Entry 7U72 (X-ray diffraction, 1.53 A resolution); this record covers chains A and T of the 3 polymer chains in the assembly.

# Chain A
Name: DNA polymerase eta
From: Homo sapiens
Notes: EC 2.7.7.7
UniProt: Q9Y253 (POLH_HUMAN); numbering as in UniProt (aligned over 1-432)
Amino-acid sequence (435 residues; each row starts with the number of its first residue; numbers below 1 keep their minus sign (Gly-2 is residue -2)):
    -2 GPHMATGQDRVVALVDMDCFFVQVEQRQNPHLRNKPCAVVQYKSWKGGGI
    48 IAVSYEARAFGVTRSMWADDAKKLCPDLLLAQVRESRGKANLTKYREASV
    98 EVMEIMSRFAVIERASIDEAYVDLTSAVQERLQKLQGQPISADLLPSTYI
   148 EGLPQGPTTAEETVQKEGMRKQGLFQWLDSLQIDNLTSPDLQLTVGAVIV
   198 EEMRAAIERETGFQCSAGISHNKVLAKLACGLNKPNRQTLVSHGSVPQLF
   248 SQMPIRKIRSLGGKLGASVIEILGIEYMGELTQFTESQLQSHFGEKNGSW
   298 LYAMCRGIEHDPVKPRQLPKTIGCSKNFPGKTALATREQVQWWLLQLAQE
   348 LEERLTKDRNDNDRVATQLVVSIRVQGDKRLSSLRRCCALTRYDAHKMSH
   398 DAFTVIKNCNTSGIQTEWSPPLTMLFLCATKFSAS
Disordered / not traced: 155-159
Differences from the reference sequence: expression tag (-2 to 0)
Metal / ion sites: Ca2+: Asp13, Met14, Asp115 (together with 2'-deoxyguanosine-5'-triphosphate); K+: Asp13, Ser113, Asp115, Glu116 (together with 2'-deoxyguanosine-5'-triphosphate) (shared with 1 residue of chain P)
Small-molecule neighbours: 2'-deoxyguanosine-5'-triphosphate (DGT): Asp13, Met14, Asp15, Cys16, Phe17, Phe18, Gln38, Ile48, Ala49, Tyr52, Arg55, Arg61, Leu89, Ile114, Asp115, Glu116, Lys231
Swiss-Prot annotation at these positions:
  - binding site (Mg(2+)): Asp13, Met14, Asp115, Glu116
  - binding site (Mn(2+)): Asp13, Met14, Asp115, Glu116
  - binding site (a 2'-deoxyribonucleoside 5'-triphosphate): Arg61
  - natural variant: Val37 (deletion: In XPV), Leu75 (deletion: In XPV), Arg93 (R93P: In XPV), Arg111 (R111H: In XPV), Thr122 (T122P: In XPV), Gly153 (G153D: In a breast cancer sample), Thr191 (T191P: In XPV), Gly263 (G263V: In XPV), Val266 (V266D: In XPV), Gly295 (G295R: In XPV), Arg361 (R361S: In XPV)
  - mutagenesis: Tyr52 (Y52A/F: Reduces DNA polymerase activity; Y52E: Reduces DNA polymerase activity. Increases fidelity of replication and reduces translesion bypass), Arg61 (R61A: Reduces enzymatic activity by two-thirds), Ser62 (S62G: Increased DNA polymerase activity and translesion bypass compared to wild-type), Ala68 (A68S/V: Severe reduction in thymine dimer translesion bypass), Asn324 to Pro326 (Reduces binding to chromatin and to monoubiquitinated PCNA. Abolishes binding to monoubiquitinated PCNA; when associated with 705-E--H-713 Del)
What the authors report for this chain:
  - binding site for 2'-deoxyguanosine-5'-triphosphate: Gln38, Arg61
  - conformationally variable residues (side-chain flip): Arg61
  - binding site for the 8-nt DNA strand: Ser113

# Chain T
Molecule: 12-nt DNA strand
Sequence (12 nucleotides; numbered 1 to 12; the number before each row is that of its first residue):
     1 CATTATGACGCT
Small-molecule neighbours: 2'-deoxyguanosine-5'-triphosphate (DGT): DT3, DT4, DA5

# How chain A and chain T interact
Residue-residue contacts (40; chain A residue first):
  Gln38(A) - DT4(T)  base contact
  Gln38(A) - DA5(T)  hydrogen bond to the sugar
  Tyr39(A) - DT4(T)  phosphate contact
  Tyr39(A) - DA5(T)  hydrogen bond to the phosphate
  Trp42(A) - DA2(T)  stacking on the base
  Arg61(A) - DT3(T)  base contact
  Arg61(A) - DT4(T)  hydrogen bond to the base
  Ser62(A) - DT3(T)  hydrogen bond to the base
  Trp64(A) - DT3(T)  sugar contact
  Lys86(A) - DT6(T)  salt bridge to the phosphate
  Ala87(A) - DA5(T)  sugar contact
  Leu89(A) - DA5(T)  phosphate contact
  Leu89(A) - DT6(T)  phosphate contact
  Arg93(A) - DT6(T)  salt bridge to the phosphate
  Arg93(A) - DG7(T)  salt bridge to the phosphate
  Lys311(A) - DC9(T)  salt bridge to the phosphate
  Arg313(A) - DA8(T)  salt bridge to the phosphate
  Arg313(A) - DC9(T)  salt bridge to the phosphate
  Pro316(A) - DA8(T)  phosphate contact
  Lys317(A) - DA8(T)  hydrogen bond to the phosphate
  Lys317(A) - DC9(T)  salt bridge to the phosphate
  Thr318(A) - DG7(T)  sugar contact
  Thr318(A) - DA8(T)  hydrogen bond to the phosphate
  Ile319(A) - DG7(T)  phosphate contact
  Gly320(A) - DT6(T)  sugar contact
  Gly320(A) - DG7(T)  hydrogen bond to the phosphate
  Cys321(A) - DT6(T)  phosphate contact
  Ser322(A) - DA5(T)  sugar contact
  Ser322(A) - DT6(T)  hydrogen bond to the phosphate
  Lys323(A) - DA5(T)  salt bridge to the phosphate
  Asn324(A) - DT4(T)  hydrogen bond to the phosphate
  Asn324(A) - DA5(T)  hydrogen bond to the phosphate
  Pro326(A) - DC1(T)  phosphate contact
  Pro326(A) - DA2(T)  phosphate contact
  Pro326(A) - DT4(T)  phosphate contact
  Gly327(A) - DC1(T)  hydrogen bond to the phosphate
  Gly327(A) - DA2(T)  phosphate contact
  Thr329(A) - DA2(T)  base contact
  Arg351(A) - DT6(T)  salt bridge to the phosphate
  Arg351(A) - DG7(T)  salt bridge to the phosphate
Other interface residues (no listed pair), chain A (33 interface residues in all): Gly46, Ile47, Ile48, Glu110, Arg111, Lys293, Glu347, Phe423
Other interface residues (no listed pair), chain T (10 interface residues in all): DC11

# In short
33 residues of chain A and 10 residues of chain T are in contact; the contacts include 11 hydrogen bonds, 10
salt bridges and 1 aromatic stacking contact. Polar contacts include Arg61(A)-DT4(T), Ser62(A)-DT3(T) and
Gln38(A)-DA5(T). The paper reports a binding site for 2'-deoxyguanosine-5'-triphosphate at Gln38(A) and
Arg61(A); a binding site for the 8-nt DNA strand at Ser113(A).
Chain A is DNA polymerase eta (Homo sapiens) and chain T is a 12-nt DNA strand; the structure, Human DNA
polymerase eta-DNA ternary mismatch complex:ground state at pH7.0 (K+ MES) with 1 Ca2+ ion, was determined by
X-ray diffraction (same publication as 7U73, 7U74, 7U75, 7U76, 7U77, 7U78 and 26 further entries).
